3REL - chains C and J of the 10 polymer chains in the assembly; structure by X-ray diffraction, 2.70 A resolution.

# Chain C
Protein: Histone H2A
Source organism: Xenopus laevis
UniProt: P06897 (H2A1_XENLA); residues 1-129 here correspond to UniProt positions 2-130 (UniProt number = residue number + 1)
Sequence (129 residues; row label = number of the first residue in the row):
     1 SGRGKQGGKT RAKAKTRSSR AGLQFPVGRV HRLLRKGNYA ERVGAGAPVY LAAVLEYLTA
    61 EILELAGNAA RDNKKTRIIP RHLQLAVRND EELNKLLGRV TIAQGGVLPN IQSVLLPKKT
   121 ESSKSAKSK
Disordered / not traced: 1-15, 119-129
Sequence notes: variant Arg99 (Gly100 in P06897), Ser123 (Ala124 in P06897)
Curated features (UniProtKB/Swiss-Prot):
  - modified residue: Ser1 (N-acetylserine), Lys5 (N6-(2-hydroxyisobutyryl)lysine), Lys9 (N6-(2-hydroxyisobutyryl)lysine), Lys36 (N6-(2-hydroxyisobutyryl)lysine), Lys74 (N6-(2-hydroxyisobutyryl)lysine), Lys75 (N6-(2-hydroxyisobutyryl)lysine), Lys95 (N6-(2-hydroxyisobutyryl)lysine), Gln104 (N5-methylglutamine), Lys118 (N6-(2-hydroxyisobutyryl)lysine)
  - cross-link (Glycyl lysine isopeptide (Lys-Gly)): Lys13 (interchain with G-Cter in ubiquitin), Lys15 (interchain with G-Cter in ubiquitin), Lys119 (interchain with G-Cter in ubiquitin)

# Chain J
Molecule: 146-nt DNA strand
Sequence (146 nucleotides; row label = number of the first residue in the row; numbers below 1 keep their minus sign (DA-73 is residue -73)):
   -73 ATCTCCAAAT ATCCCTTGCG GATCGTAGAA AAAGTGTGTC AAACTGCGCT ATCAAAGGGA
   -13 AACTTCAACT GAATTCAGTT GAAGTTTCCC TTTGATAGCG CAGTTTGACA CACTTTTTCT
    47 ACGATCCGCA AGGGATATTT GGAGAT
Ion coordination: platinum (II) ion site 1 near DG-46 (its only coordinating residue here); platinum (II) ion site 2 near DG-36 (its only coordinating residue here); platinum (II) ion site 3 near DG-16 (its only coordinating residue here); platinum (II) ion site 4 near DG-15 (its only coordinating residue here); platinum (II) ion site 5 near DG-3 (its only coordinating residue here); platinum (II) ion site 6 near DG7 (its only coordinating residue here); platinum (II) ion site 7 near DC25 (its only coordinating residue here); platinum (II) ion site 8 near DG58 (its only coordinating residue here); platinum (II) ion site 9 near DG60 (its only coordinating residue here); platinum (II) ion site 10 near DG67 (its only coordinating residue here); platinum (II) ion site 11 near DG68 (its only coordinating residue here); platinum (II) ion site 12 near DG70 (its only coordinating residue here)

# Interface between chain C and chain J
Contacting residue pairs (14; chain C residue first):
  Arg29(C) with DG49(J), salt bridge to the phosphate
  Arg35(C) with DC39(J), salt bridge to the phosphate
  Glu41(C) with DC39(J), phosphate contact
  Arg42(C) with DA38(J), phosphate contact; DC39(J), phosphate contact
  Val43(C) with DA38(J), sugar contact; DC39(J), hydrogen bond to the phosphate
  Gly44(C) with DA38(J), phosphate contact
  Ala45(C) with DA38(J), hydrogen bond to the phosphate
  Lys75(C) with DG58(J), phosphate contact
  Thr76(C) with DA57(J), phosphate contact; DG58(J), hydrogen bond to the phosphate
  Arg77(C) with DA57(J), sugar contact; DG58(J), hydrogen bond to the phosphate
Other interface residues (no listed pair), chain C (11 interface residues in all): Pro26
Other interface residues (no listed pair), chain J (7 interface residues in all): DT40, DC48

# Overview
11 residues of chain C face 7 of chain J across their interface, with 4 hydrogen bonds and 2 salt bridges.
Polar contacts include Val43(C)-DC39(J), Ala45(C)-DA38(J) and Thr76(C)-DG58(J).
Chain C is Histone H2A (Xenopus laevis) and chain J is a 146-nt DNA strand; the structure, 2.7 Angstrom
Crystal Structure of the Nucleosome Core Particle Assembled with a 146 bp Alpha-Satellite DNA ..., was
determined by X-ray diffraction together with 3REH, 3REI, 3REJ and 3REK from the same study.
